PDB entry 5T70 | X-ray diffraction, 2.10 A resolution | chains A and B of the 4 polymer chains in the assembly

[Chain A]
Protein: HLA class I histocompatibility antigen, B-57 alpha chain
Organism: Homo sapiens
UniProtKB: P18465 (1B57_HUMAN); residues 1-276 here correspond to UniProt positions 25-300 (UniProt number = residue number + 24)
Amino-acid sequence (276 residues; row label = number of the first residue in the row):
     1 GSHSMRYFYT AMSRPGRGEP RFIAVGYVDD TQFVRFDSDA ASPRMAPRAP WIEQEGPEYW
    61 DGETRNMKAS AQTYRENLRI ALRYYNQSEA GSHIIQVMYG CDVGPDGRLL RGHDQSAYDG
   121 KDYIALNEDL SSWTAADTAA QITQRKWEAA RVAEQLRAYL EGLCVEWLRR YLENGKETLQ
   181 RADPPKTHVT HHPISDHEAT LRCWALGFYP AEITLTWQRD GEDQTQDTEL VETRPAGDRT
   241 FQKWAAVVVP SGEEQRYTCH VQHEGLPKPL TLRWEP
Unresolved in the structure: 276
Disulfides: Cys101-Cys164, Cys203-Cys259

[Chain B]
Protein: Beta-2-microglobulin
Organism: Homo sapiens
UniProtKB: P61769 (B2MG_HUMAN); residues 1-99 here correspond to UniProt positions 21-119 (UniProt number = residue number + 20)
Amino-acid sequence (99 residues; each row starts with the number of its first residue):
     1 IQRTPKIQVY SRHPAENGKS NFLNCYVSGF HPSDIEVDLL KNGERIEKVE HSDLSFSKDW
    61 SFYLLYYTEF TPTEKDEYAC RVNHVTLSQP KIVKWDRDM
Disulfides: Cys25-Cys80
Curated features (UniProtKB/Swiss-Prot):
  - modified residue: Gln2 (Pyrrolidone carboxylic acid)
  - glycosylation: Ile1 (N-linked (Glc) (glycation) isoleucine), Lys19 (N-linked (Glc) (glycation) lysine), Lys41 (N-linked (Glc) (glycation) lysine), Lys48 (N-linked (Glc) (glycation) lysine), Lys58 (N-linked (Glc) (glycation) lysine), Lys91 (N-linked (Glc) (glycation) lysine), Lys94 (N-linked (Glc) (glycation) lysine)

[Interface between chain A and chain B]
Pairs across the interface (63):
  Phe8(A) - Phe56(B)  hydrophobic
  Tyr9(A) - Phe56(B)
  Thr10(A) - Phe56(B)
  Thr10(A) - Phe62(B)
  Met12(A) - Ser33(B)  hydrogen bond
  Arg17(A) - Asp34(B)  salt bridge
  Ile23(A) - Leu54(B)  hydrophobic
  Val25(A) - Asp53(B)
  Val25(A) - Leu54(B)
  Val25(A) - Ser55(B)
  Tyr27(A) - Ser55(B)
  Tyr27(A) - Tyr63(B)  hydrogen bond
  Gln32(A) - Asp53(B)  hydrogen bond
  Arg35(A) - Asp53(B)  salt bridge
  Arg48(A) - Asp53(B)  salt bridge
  Ile94(A) - Pro32(B)  hydrophobic
  Ile94(A) - Ser33(B)
  Gln96(A) - His31(B)  hydrogen bond
  Gln96(A) - Phe56(B)
  Gln96(A) - Trp60(B)  hydrogen bond (side chain-backbone)
  Gln96(A) - Phe62(B)
  Val97(A) - Phe56(B)
  Met98(A) - Phe56(B)  hydrophobic
  Met98(A) - Lys58(B)
  Met98(A) - Trp60(B)  hydrophobic
  Gln115(A) - Trp60(B)
  Ser116(A) - Trp60(B)
  Ala117(A) - Trp60(B)
  Asp119(A) - Ile1(B)
  Asp119(A) - His31(B)
  Gly120(A) - Ile1(B)
  Gly120(A) - Arg3(B)  hydrogen bond (backbone-side chain)
  Gly120(A) - His31(B)
  Gly120(A) - Trp60(B)
  Asp122(A) - Trp60(B)  hydrogen bond
  His192(A) - Asp98(B)  salt bridge
  Arg202(A) - Asp98(B)  hydrogen bond (side chain-backbone)
  Arg202(A) - Met99(B)
  Trp204(A) - Asp98(B)
  Trp204(A) - Met99(B)
  Leu206(A) - Pro14(B)  hydrophobic
  Val231(A) - Gln8(B)
  Glu232(A) - Lys6(B)  salt bridge
  Glu232(A) - Gln8(B)  hydrogen bond (backbone-side chain)
  Glu232(A) - Tyr26(B)
  Glu232(A) - Ser28(B)  hydrogen bond
  Arg234(A) - Gln8(B)  hydrogen bond
  Arg234(A) - Tyr10(B)
  Arg234(A) - Tyr26(B)
  Arg234(A) - Met99(B)  hydrogen bond (side chain-backbone)
  Pro235(A) - Tyr10(B)  hydrogen bond (backbone-side chain)
  Pro235(A) - Asn24(B)
  Pro235(A) - Tyr26(B)
  Pro235(A) - Leu65(B)  hydrophobic
  Ala236(A) - Arg12(B)  hydrogen bond (backbone-side chain)
  Ala236(A) - Asn24(B)  hydrogen bond (backbone-side chain)
  Gly237(A) - Arg12(B)  hydrogen bond (backbone-side chain)
  Gly237(A) - Leu65(B)
  Asp238(A) - Arg12(B)
  Gln242(A) - Tyr10(B)
  Gln242(A) - Ser11(B)  hydrogen bond (side chain-backbone)
  Gln242(A) - Arg12(B)  hydrogen bond (side chain-backbone)
  Trp244(A) - Met99(B)  hydrogen bond (side chain-backbone)
Interface residues without a listed pair, chain A (36 interface residues in all): Lys121, Thr233
Interface residues without a listed pair, chain B (30 interface residues in all): His13, His51, Asp59, Arg97

[In short]
36 residues of chain A face 30 of chain B across their interface, with 19 hydrogen bonds and 5 salt bridges.
Polar contacts include Arg17(A)-Asp34(B), Arg35(A)-Asp53(B) and Arg48(A)-Asp53(B).
Here chain A is HLA class I histocompatibility antigen, B-57 alpha chain and chain B is Beta-2-microglobulin,
both from Homo sapiens. Entry 5T70 (KIR3DL1 in complex with HLA-B*57:01 presenting TSNLQEQIGW) was determined
by X-ray diffraction, deposited together with 5T6W, 5T6X, 5T6Y and 5T6Z.
